PDB entry 6OY5 | X-ray diffraction, 3.10 A resolution | chains F and H of the 9 polymer chains in the assembly

== Chain F ==
Protein: RNA polymerase sigma factor SigA
Source organism: Thermus thermophilus
UniProtKB: Q72L95 (SIGA_THET2); residue numbers follow UniProt; this construct covers 1-423
Chain sequence (423 residues; row label = number of the first residue in the row):
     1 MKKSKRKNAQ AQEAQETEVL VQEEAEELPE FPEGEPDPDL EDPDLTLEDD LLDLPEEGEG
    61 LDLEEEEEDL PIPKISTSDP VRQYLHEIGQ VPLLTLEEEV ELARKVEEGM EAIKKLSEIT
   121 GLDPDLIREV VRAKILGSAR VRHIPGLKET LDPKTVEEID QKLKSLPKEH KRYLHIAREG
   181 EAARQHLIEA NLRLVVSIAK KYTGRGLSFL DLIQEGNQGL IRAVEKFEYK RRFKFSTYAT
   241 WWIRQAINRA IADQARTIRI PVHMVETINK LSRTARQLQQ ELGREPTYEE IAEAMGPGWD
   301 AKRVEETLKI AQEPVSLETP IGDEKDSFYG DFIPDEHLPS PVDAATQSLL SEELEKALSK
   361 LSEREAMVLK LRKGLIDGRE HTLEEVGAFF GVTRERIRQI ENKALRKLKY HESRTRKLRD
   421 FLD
Unresolved in the structure: 1-77
Sequence notes: conflict Thr-46 (Ala in Q72L95)
UniProt features mapped onto this chain:
  - DNA-binding region: Leu-383 to Asn-402 (H-T-H motif)
  - region: Ser-78 to Ile-113 (Sigma-70 factor domain-1)
  - motif: Asp-211 to Gln-214 (Interaction with polymerase core subunit RpoC)

== Chain H ==
Molecule: 27-nt DNA strand
Sequence (27 nucleotides; each row starts with the number of its first residue; numbering starts at 0):
     0 TATAATGGGA GCTGGCTCTG ATGCAGG
Unresolved in the structure: 0, 12-14, 26

== Interface between chain F and chain H ==
Pairs across the interface - 41 pairs, chain F then chain H:
  Asp-79(F) / DG8(H)  hydrogen bond to the base
  Val-81(F) / DG8(H)  base contact
  Arg-82(F) / DG8(H)  hydrogen bond to the base
  Leu-85(F) / DG7(H)  base contact
  Leu-85(F) / DG8(H)  base contact
  His-86(F) / DG7(H)  base contact
  Ile-88(F) / DG7(H)  sugar contact
  Gly-89(F) / DG7(H)  base contact
  Leu-93(F) / DG6(H)  base contact
  Glu-99(F) / DG6(H)  base contact
  Ala-190(F) / DG6(H)  base contact
  Asn-191(F) / DG6(H)  hydrogen bond to the base
  Leu-192(F) / DG6(H)  base contact
  Arg-193(F) / DG6(H)  sugar contact
  Arg-193(F) / DG7(H)  hydrogen bond to the base
  Leu-194(F) / DG6(H)  hydrogen bond to the base
  Val-196(F) / DG8(H)  sugar contact
  Ser-197(F) / DG6(H)  sugar contact
  Ser-197(F) / DG7(H)  hydrogen bond to the phosphate
  Lys-200(F) / DG8(H)  salt bridge to the phosphate
  Lys-200(F) / DA9(H)  salt bridge to the phosphate
  Phe-209(F) / DG8(H)  sugar contact
  Lys-226(F) / DT2(H)  base contact
  Phe-227(F) / DT2(H)  base contact
  Glu-228(F) / DT2(H)  hydrogen bond to the base
  Arg-231(F) / DT2(H)  base contact
  Phe-233(F) / DT2(H)  base contact
  Phe-233(F) / DA3(H)  sugar contact
  Phe-233(F) / DA4(H)  phosphate contact
  Lys-234(F) / DA4(H)  hydrogen bond to the phosphate
  Lys-234(F) / DT5(H)  salt bridge to the phosphate
  Ser-236(F) / DA4(H)  sugar contact
  Ser-236(F) / DT5(H)  hydrogen bond to the phosphate
  Thr-237(F) / DT2(H)  phosphate contact
  Thr-237(F) / DA3(H)  sugar contact
  Thr-237(F) / DA4(H)  hydrogen bond to the phosphate
  Thr-237(F) / DT5(H)  base contact
  Tyr-238(F) / DA1(H)  base contact
  Tyr-238(F) / DT2(H)  stacking on the base
  Thr-240(F) / DT5(H)  base contact
  Trp-241(F) / DA1(H)  sugar contact
Other interface residues (no listed pair), chain F (31 interface residues in all): Trp-242, Arg-244

== Summary ==
31 residues of chain F face 9 of chain H across their interface, with 10 hydrogen bonds, 3 salt bridges and 1
aromatic stacking contact. Among the polar pairs are Asp-79(F)/DG8(H), Arg-82(F)/DG8(H) and Asn-191(F)/DG6(H).
Here chain F is RNA polymerase sigma factor SigA (Thermus thermophilus) and chain H is a 27-nt DNA strand.
Entry 6OY5 (X-ray crystal structure of a bacterial reiterative transcription complex of pyrG promoter at 3
min) was determined by X-ray diffraction, deposited together with 6OVR, 6OVY, 6OW3, 6OY6, 6OY7, 6P70 and 6P71.
